PDB entry 7WK9 | electron microscopy, 3.48 A resolution | chains c and d of the 7 polymer chains in the assembly

Chain c:
Name: Heavy chain of S3H3 Fab
From: Mus musculus
Notes: antibody fragment or engineered binder
Amino-acid sequence (217 residues; each row starts with the number of its first residue):
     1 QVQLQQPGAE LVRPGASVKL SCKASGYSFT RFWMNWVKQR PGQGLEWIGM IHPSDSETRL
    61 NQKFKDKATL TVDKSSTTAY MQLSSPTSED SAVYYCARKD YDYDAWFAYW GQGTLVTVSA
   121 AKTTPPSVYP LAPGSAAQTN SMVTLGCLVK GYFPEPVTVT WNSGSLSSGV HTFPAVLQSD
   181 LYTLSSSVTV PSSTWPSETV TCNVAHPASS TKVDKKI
Disordered / not traced: 119-217
Disulfide bonds: C22-C96

Chain d:
Name: Light chain of S3H3 Fab
From: Mus musculus
Notes: antibody fragment or engineered binder
Amino-acid sequence (215 residues; each row starts with the number of its first residue):
     1 DIVLTQSPAS LAVSLGQRAT ISCRASKSVS ASVYSYMHWY QQKPGQPPKL LIYLASSLES
    61 GVPARFSGSG SGTDFTLNIH PVEEEDAATY YCHHSRELPP AFGGGTKLEI KRADAAPTVS
   121 IFPPSSEQLT SGGASVVCFL NNFYPKDINV KWKIDGSERQ NGVLNSWTDQ DSKDSTYSMS
   181 STLTLTKDEY ERHNSYTCEA THKTSTSPIV KSFNR
Disordered / not traced: 112-215
Disulfide bonds: C23-C92

How chain c and chain d interact:
Pairs across the interface (31):
  V37(c) - F102(d)  hydrophobic
  Q39(c) - Q42(d)  hydrogen bond
  G44(c) - Y91(d)
  L45(c) - Y91(d)  hydrophobic
  L45(c) - F102(d)
  E46(c) - F102(d)
  W47(c) - P100(d)
  W47(c) - F102(d)
  Y95(c) - Q42(d)
  Y95(c) - Q46(d)
  Y95(c) - P48(d)
  Y103(c) - A31(d)
  Y103(c) - Y34(d)
  Y103(c) - S35(d)
  Y103(c) - Y36(d)  hydrogen bond
  Y103(c) - L54(d)  hydrophobic
  D104(c) - Y36(d)
  D104(c) - M37(d)  hydrogen bond (side chain-backbone)
  D104(c) - H38(d)  salt bridge
  D104(c) - L54(d)  hydrogen bond (side chain-backbone)
  A105(c) - H38(d)  hydrogen bond (backbone-side chain)
  A105(c) - S95(d)
  W106(c) - H38(d)
  W106(c) - L50(d)
  W106(c) - Y53(d)  hydrophobic
  F107(c) - Y40(d)
  W110(c) - P47(d)  hydrophobic
  W110(c) - P48(d)
  W110(c) - K49(d)
  W110(c) - L50(d)
  G111(c) - P47(d)
Other interface residues (no listed pair), chain c (17 interface residues in all): Q43, M50, L60
Other interface residues (no listed pair), chain d (23 interface residues in all): H93, L98, P99, G104

Overview:
17 residues of chain c face 23 of chain d across their interface; the contacts include 5 hydrogen bonds and 1
salt bridge. Polar contacts include D104(c)-H38(d), Q39(c)-Q42(d) and Y103(c)-Y36(d).
Chain c is Heavy chain of S3H3 Fab and chain d is Light chain of S3H3 Fab, both from Mus musculus; the
structure, SARS-CoV-2 Omicron open state spike protein in complex with S3H3 Fab, was determined by electron
microscopy together with 7WK4, 7WK6, 7WK8, 7WKA, 7WVP and 7WVQ from the same study.
